PDB entry 6W20 | electron microscopy, 3.00 A resolution | chains A and X of the 21 polymer chains in the assembly

# Chain A
Protein: ATP-dependent Clp protease ATP-binding subunit ClpA
Source organism: Escherichia coli (strain K12)
UniProtKB: P0ABH9 (CLPA_ECOLI); residues 1-758 here = UniProt positions 1-758
Chain sequence (758 residues; row label = number of the first residue in the row):
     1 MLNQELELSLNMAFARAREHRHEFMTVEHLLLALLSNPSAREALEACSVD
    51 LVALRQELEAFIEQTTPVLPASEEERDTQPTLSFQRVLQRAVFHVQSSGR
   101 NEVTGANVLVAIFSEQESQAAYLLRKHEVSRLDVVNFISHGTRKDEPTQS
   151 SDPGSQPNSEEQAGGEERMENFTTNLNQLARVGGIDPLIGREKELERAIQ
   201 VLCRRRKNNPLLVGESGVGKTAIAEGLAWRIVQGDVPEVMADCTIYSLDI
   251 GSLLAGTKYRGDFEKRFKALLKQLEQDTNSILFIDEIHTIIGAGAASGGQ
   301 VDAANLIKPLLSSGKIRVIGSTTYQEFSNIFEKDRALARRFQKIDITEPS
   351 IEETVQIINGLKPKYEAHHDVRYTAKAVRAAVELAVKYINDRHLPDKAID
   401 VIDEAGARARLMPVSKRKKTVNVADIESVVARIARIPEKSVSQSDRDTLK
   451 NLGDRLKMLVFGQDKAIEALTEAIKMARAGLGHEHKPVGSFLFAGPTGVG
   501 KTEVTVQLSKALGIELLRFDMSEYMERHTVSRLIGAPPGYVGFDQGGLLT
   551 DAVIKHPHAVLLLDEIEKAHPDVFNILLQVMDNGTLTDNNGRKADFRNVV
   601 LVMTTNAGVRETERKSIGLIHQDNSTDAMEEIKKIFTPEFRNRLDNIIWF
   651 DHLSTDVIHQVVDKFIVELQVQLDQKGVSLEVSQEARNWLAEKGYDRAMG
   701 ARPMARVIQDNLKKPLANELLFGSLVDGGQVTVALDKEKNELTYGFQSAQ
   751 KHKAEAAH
Not modelled in the structure: 1-168, 293-302, 609-624, 747-758
Ligand contacts:
  - ADP (adenosine-5'-diphosphate), molecule 1: D186, P187, L188, I189, R191, E215, S216, G217, V218, G219, K220, T221, A222, E286, I357, L361, P395, D396, I399
  - ADP, molecule 2: L459, V460, F461, Q463, P496, T497, G498, V499, G500, K501, T502, E503, L653, V661, K664, F665, A701, R702
  - ATP (adenosine-5'-triphosphate): A336, R339, R340
What the authors report for this chain:
  - conformationally variable residues (order/disorder transition): V609 to N624

# Chain X
Protein: RepA, green fluorescent protein fusion
Source organism: synthetic construct
Chain sequence (24 residues; each row starts with the number of its first residue; X marks 24 residues of unknown identity (built as UNK)):
     1 XXXXXXXXXXXXXXXXXXXXXXXX

# Interface between chain A and chain X
Chain A residues in contact with chain X, 7 residues: K258, Y259, R260, R527, G539, Y540, V541

# Overview
No residue of chain A is in contact with chain X. Chain A binds ADP and ATP. From the paper: conformational
variability at V609(A).
Here chain A is ATP-dependent Clp protease ATP-binding subunit ClpA (Escherichia coli (strain K12)) and chain
X is RepA, green fluorescent protein fusion (synthetic construct). Entry 6W20 (ClpAP Disengaged State bound to
RepA-GFP) was determined by electron microscopy, deposited together with 6UQE, 6UQO, 6W1Z, 6W21, 6W22, 6W23
and 6W24.
